PDB entry 1JQE | X-ray diffraction, 1.91 A resolution | chain A

# Chain A
Protein: Histamine N-Methyltransferase
Source organism: Homo sapiens
Notes: EC 2.1.1.8
UniProtKB: P50135 (HNMT_HUMAN); numbering as in UniProt (aligned over 1-292)
Amino-acid sequence (292 residues; each row starts with the number of its first residue):
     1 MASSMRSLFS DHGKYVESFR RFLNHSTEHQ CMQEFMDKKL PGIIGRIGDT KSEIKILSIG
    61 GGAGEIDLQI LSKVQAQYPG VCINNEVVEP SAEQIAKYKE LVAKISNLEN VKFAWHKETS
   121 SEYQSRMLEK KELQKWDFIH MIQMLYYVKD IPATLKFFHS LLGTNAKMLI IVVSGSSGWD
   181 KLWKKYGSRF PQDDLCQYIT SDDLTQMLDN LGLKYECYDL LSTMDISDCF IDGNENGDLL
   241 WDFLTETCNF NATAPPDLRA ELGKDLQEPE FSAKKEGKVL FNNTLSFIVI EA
Not modelled in the structure: 1-12
Sequence notes: variant I105 (Thr in P50135)
Swiss-Prot annotation at these positions:
  - binding site (substrate): E28, N283
  - binding site (S-adenosyl-L-methionine): G60, E89, Q94, S120, I142
  - natural variant: G60 (G60D: In MRT51), I105 (T105I: this construct carries the variant), L208 (L208P: In MRT51)
Residues lining bound ligands:
  - quinacrine (QUN): Y15, V16, S18, F19, Q94, Y146, Y147, V173, W179, W183, D193, L195, C196, Q197, Y198, F243, E246
  - S-adenosylhomocysteine (SAH): F19, H29, M32, I59, G60, G61, G62, E65, I66, V88, E89, P90, S91, Q94, T119, S120, I142, Q143, M144, Y147
From the paper describing this entry:
  - conformationally variable residues (loop rearrangement, side-chain flip): Y15, K104 to N110
  - binding site for S-adenosylhomocysteine: E28, H29, G60 to G64, E65, D67, E89, P90, Q94, S120, S121, I142, M144
  - binding site for quinacrine: Y15, V16, Q143, Y146, Y147, V173, W179, W183, D193, C196, F243, N283
  - catalytic residues: E28 (proposed by the authors, not directly observed)

# Overview
Chain A binds S-adenosylhomocysteine and quinacrine. From UniProt: substrate-binding residues E28 and N283 and
5 S-adenosyl-L-methionine-binding residues. From the paper: the catalytic residue E28; a binding site for
S-adenosylhomocysteine at E28, H29 and G60 among others.
Chain A is Histamine N-Methyltransferase (Homo sapiens); the structure, Crystal Structure Analysis of Human
Histamine Methyltransferase (Ile105 Polymorphic Variant) Complexed with AdoHcy and Antimalarial Drug ..., was
determined by X-ray diffraction (same publication as 1JQD).
